8X0L - chains K and L of the 12 polymer chains in the assembly; structure by electron microscopy, 3.50 A resolution.

[Chain K]
Protein: pike glycoprotein E1
From: Semliki Forest virus
Reference sequence: A0A0F6PP03 (A0A0F6PP03_SFV); residues 816-1253 here = UniProt positions 816-1253
Amino-acid sequence (438 residues; numbered 816 to 1253; the number before each row is that of its first residue):
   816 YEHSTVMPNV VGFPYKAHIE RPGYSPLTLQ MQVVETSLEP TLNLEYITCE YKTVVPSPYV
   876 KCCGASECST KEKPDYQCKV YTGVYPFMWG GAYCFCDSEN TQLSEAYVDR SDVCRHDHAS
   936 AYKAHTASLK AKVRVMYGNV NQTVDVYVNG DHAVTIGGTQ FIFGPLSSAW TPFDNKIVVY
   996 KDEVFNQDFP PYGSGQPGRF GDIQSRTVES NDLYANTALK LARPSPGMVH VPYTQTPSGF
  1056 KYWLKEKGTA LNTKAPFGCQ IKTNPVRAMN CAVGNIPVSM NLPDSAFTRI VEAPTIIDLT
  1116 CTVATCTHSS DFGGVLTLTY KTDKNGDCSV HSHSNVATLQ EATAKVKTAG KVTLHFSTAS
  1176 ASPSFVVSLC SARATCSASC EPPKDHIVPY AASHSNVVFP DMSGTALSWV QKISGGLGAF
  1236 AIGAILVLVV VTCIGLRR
Cystine bridges: Cys-864/Cys-929, Cys-877/Cys-909, Cys-878/Cys-911, Cys-883/Cys-893, Cys-1074/Cys-1086, Cys-1116/Cys-1191, Cys-1121/Cys-1195, Cys-1143/Cys-1185
Covalent attachments: N-acetylglucosamine (NAG) linked to Asn-956

[Chain L]
Protein: Very low-density lipoprotein receptor
From: Homo sapiens
Reference sequence: P98155 (VLDLR_HUMAN); residues 83-119 here correspond to UniProt positions 113-149 (UniProt number = residue number + 30)
Amino-acid sequence (37 residues; row label = number of the first residue in the row):
    83 CRIHEISCGA HSTQCIPVSW RCDGENDCDS GEDEENC
Cystine bridges: Cys-83/Cys-97, Cys-90/Cys-110, Cys-104/Cys-119
Metal / ion sites: Ca2+: Trp-102, Asp-105, Glu-107, Asp-109, Asp-115, Glu-116
Curated features (UniProtKB/Swiss-Prot):
  - region: Glu-87 to Asp-109 (Microbial infection: Interaction with Semliki virus spike glycoprotein E1)

[How chain K and chain L interact]
Residue-residue contacts (9):
  Lys-1139(K) / Glu-87(L)
  Asn-1140(K) / Cys-97(L)  hydrogen bond (side chain-backbone)
  Asn-1140(K) / Ile-98(L)
  Gly-1141(K) / Trp-102(L)
  Lys-1160(K) / Trp-102(L)
  Lys-1160(K) / Asp-105(L)  salt bridge
  Lys-1160(K) / Glu-107(L)
  Lys-1160(K) / Asp-109(L)  salt bridge
  Val-1161(K) / Trp-102(L)
Also at the interface, not in a pair above, chain K (6 interface residues in all): Asp-1142
Also at the interface, not in a pair above, chain L (8 interface residues in all): Pro-99

[Overview]
6 residues of chain K and 8 residues of chain L are in contact, with 1 hydrogen bond and 2 salt bridges. Polar
contacts include Lys-1160(K)/Asp-105(L), Lys-1160(K)/Asp-109(L) and Asn-1140(K)/Cys-97(L). N-acetylglucosamine
is covalently linked to Asn-956(K).
Chain K is pike glycoprotein E1 (Semliki Forest virus) and chain L is Very low-density lipoprotein receptor
(Homo sapiens); the structure, Cryo-EM structure of Semliki Forest virus in complex with its receptor
VLDLR(3-fold), was determined by electron microscopy.
